PDB entry 3ZZR | X-ray diffraction, 1.45 A resolution | chain A

[Chain A]
Molecule: CG11501
Source organism: Drosophila melanogaster
UniProtKB: Q9VAK8 (Q9VAK8_DROME); residues 25-115 here = UniProt positions 25-115
Sequence (95 residues; numbered 25 to 119; the number before each row is that of its first residue):
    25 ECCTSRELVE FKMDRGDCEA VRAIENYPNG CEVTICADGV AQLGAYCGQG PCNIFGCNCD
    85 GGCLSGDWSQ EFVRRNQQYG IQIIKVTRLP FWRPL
Cystine bridges: C26-C81, C27-C87, C42-C55, C60-C71, C76-C83
Sequence notes: expression tag (116-119)
Metal / ion sites: Ca2+ site 1: E25, D41, E49; Ca2+ site 2 near D91 (its only coordinating residue here)
From the paper describing this entry:
  - conformationally variable residues (loop rearrangement): Y51 to G54
  - Ca2+ coordination: E25, D41, E49, D91

[In short]
E25, D41 and E49 coordinate Ca2+ site 1. From the paper: Ca2+ coordination by E25, D41 and E49 among others;
conformational variability at Y51.
Chain A is CG11501 (Drosophila melanogaster); the structure, Crystal structure of the CG11501 protein in
P21212 spacegroup, was determined by X-ray diffraction together with 3ZZO from the same study.
